PDB entry 2ZM6 | X-ray diffraction, 3.30 A resolution | chains A and T of the 21 polymer chains in the assembly

# Chain A
Molecule: 16S ribosomal RNA
Organism: Thermus thermophilus
Sequence (1509 nucleotides; each row starts with the number of its first residue; note: 42 numbers in that range are skipped by the numbering (no residue carries them; nothing is unmodelled there); a row labelled like 190A-190L holds insertion residues (190A, then the next letters in order)):
     1 UUGUUGGAGA GUUUGAUCCU GGCUCAGGGU GAACGCUGGC GGCGUGCCUA AGACAUGCAA
    61 GUCGUGCGGG
    73 CCGCGGGGUU UU
    88 ACUCCG
    95 UGGUC
   101 AGCGGCGGAC GGGUGAGUAA CGCGUGGGU
  129A G
   130 ACCUACCCGG AAGAGGGGGA CAACCCGGGG AAACUCGGGC UAAUCCCCCA UGUGGACCCG
   190 C
190A-190L CCCUUGGGGUGU
   191 GUCCAAAGGG CUUU
   216 GCCCGCUUCC GGAUGGGCCC GCGUCCCAUC AGCUAGUUGG UGGGGUAAUG GCCCACCAAG
   276 GCGACGACGG GUAGCCGGUC UGAGAGGAUG GCCGGCCACA GGGGCACUGA GACACGGGCC
   336 CCACUCCUAC GGGAGGCAGC AGUUAGGAAU CUUCCGCAAU GGGCGCAAGC CUGACGGAGC
   396 GACGCCGCUU GGAGGAAGAA GCCCUUCGGG GUGUAAACUC CUGAA
   442 CCCGGGACGA AACCCCCGAC GA
   474 GGGGACUGAC GGUACCGGG
   494 GUAAUAGCGC CGGCCAACUC CGUGCCAGCA GCCGCGGUAA UACGGAGGGC GCGAGCGUUA
   554 CCCGGAUUCA CUGGGCGUAA AGGGCGUGUA GGCGGCCUGG GGCGUCCCAU GUGAAAGACC
   614 ACGGCUCAAC CGUGGGGGAG CGUGGGAUAC GCUCAGGCUA GACGGUGGGA GAGGGUGGUG
   674 GAAUUCCCGG AGUAGCGGUG AAAUGCGCAG AUACCGGGAG GAACGCCGAU GGCGAAGGCA
   734 GCCACCUGGU CCACCCGUGA CGCUGAGGCG CGAAAGCGUG GGGAGCAAAC CGGAUUAGAU
   794 ACCCGGGUAG UCCACGCCCU AAACGAUGCG CGCUAGGUCU CUGGGUCU
   848 CCUGGGGGCC GAAGCUAACG CGUUAAGCGC GCCGCCUGGG GAGUACGGCC GCAAGGCUGA
   908 AACUCAAAGG AAUUGACGGG GGCCCGCACA AGCGGUGGAG CAUGUGGUUU AAUUCGAAGC
   968 AACGCGAAGA ACCUUACCAG GCCUUGACAU GCUAGG
 1003A G
  1004 AACCCGGGUG AAAGCCUGGG GUGCCCC
1030A-1030D GCGA
  1031 GGGGAGCCCU AGCACAGGUG CUGCAUGGCC GUCGUCAGCU CGUGCCGUGA GGUGUUGGGU
  1091 UAAGUCCCGC AACGAGCGCA ACCCCCGCCG UUAGUUGCCA GCGGUUCGGC CGGGCACUCU
  1151 AACGGGACUG CCCGCGAAA
  1171 GCGGGAGGAA GGAGGGGACG ACGUCUGGUC AGCAUGGCCC UUACGGCCUG GGCGACACAC
  1231 GUGCUACAAU GCCCACUACA AAGCGAUGCC ACCCGGCAAC GGGGAGCUAA UCGCAAAAAG
  1291 GUGGGCCCAG UUCGGAUUGG GGUCUGCAAC CCGACCCCAU GAAGCCGGAA UCGCUAGUAA
  1351 UCGCGGAUCA G
 1361A C
  1362 CAUGCCGCGG UGAAUACGUU CCCGGGCCUU GUACACACCG CCCGUCACGC CAUGGGAGCG
  1422 GGCUCUACCC GAAGUCGCCG GG
  1446 AGCCUACGGG
  1459 CAGGCGCCGA GGGUAGGGCC CGUGACUGGG GCGAAGUCGU AACAAGGUAG CUGUACCGGA
  1519 AGGUGCGGCU GGAU
Not modelled in the structure: 1-3

# Chain T
Protein: 30S ribosomal protein S20
Organism: Thermus thermophilus
Reference sequence: P62661 (RS20_THET2); numbering as in UniProt (aligned over 2-106)
Chain sequence (105 residues; numbered 2 to 106; the number before each row is that of its first residue):
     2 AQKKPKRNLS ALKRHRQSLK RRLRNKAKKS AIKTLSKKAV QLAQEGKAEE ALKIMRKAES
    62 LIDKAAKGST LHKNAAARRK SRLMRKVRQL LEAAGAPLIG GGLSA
Not modelled in the structure: 2-7, 102-106

# How chain A and chain T interact
Contacting residue pairs (81):
  A60(A) - Leu10(T)  phosphate contact
  G61(A) - Leu10(T)  phosphate contact
  G102(A) - Arg17(T)  salt bridge to the phosphate
  C103(A) - Lys14(T)  salt bridge to the phosphate
  C103(A) - Lys21(T)  phosphate contact
  G104(A) - Lys14(T)  hydrogen bond to the base
  G104(A) - Gln18(T)  phosphate contact
  G104(A) - Lys21(T)  salt bridge to the phosphate
  G105(A) - Arg22(T)  salt bridge to the phosphate
  C106(A) - Arg15(T)  base contact
  G107(A) - Arg15(T)  hydrogen bond to the base
  G108(A) - Arg15(T)  base contact
  C132(A) - Asn75(T)  phosphate contact
  U133(A) - Lys74(T)  phosphate contact
  C175(A) - Arg25(T)  hydrogen bond to the sugar
  C176(A) - Lys29(T)  salt bridge to the phosphate
  C177(A) - Lys65(T)  salt bridge to the phosphate
  C178(A) - Lys65(T)  salt bridge to the phosphate
  A185(A) - Ala78(T)  sugar contact
  A185(A) - Lys81(T)  hydrogen bond to the base
  C186(A) - Ala78(T)  sugar contact
  C186(A) - Lys81(T)  hydrogen bond to the sugar
  C186(A) - Ser82(T)  hydrogen bond to the phosphate
  C186(A) - Met85(T)  hydrogen bond to the sugar
  C187(A) - Ser82(T)  hydrogen bond to the phosphate
  C187(A) - Met85(T)  sugar contact
  C187(A) - Arg86(T)  salt bridge to the phosphate
  C187(A) - Arg89(T)  hydrogen bond to the sugar
  C188(A) - Arg89(T)  hydrogen bond to the sugar
  G191(A) - Met85(T)  base contact
  G191(A) - Gly101(T)  hydrogen bond to the sugar
  U192(A) - Arg57(T)  phosphate contact
  U192(A) - Glu60(T)  hydrogen bond to the sugar
  C193(A) - Arg57(T)  salt bridge to the phosphate
  C193(A) - Glu60(T)  hydrogen bond to the sugar
  C193(A) - Ser61(T)  sugar contact
  C193(A) - Asp64(T)  sugar contact
  C193(A) - Lys81(T)  base contact
  C194(A) - Ser61(T)  hydrogen bond to the phosphate
  C194(A) - Asp64(T)  sugar contact
  C194(A) - Lys68(T)  sugar contact
  A195(A) - Lys65(T)  phosphate contact
  A195(A) - Lys68(T)  hydrogen bond to the sugar
  U222(A) - Lys68(T)  hydrogen bond to the phosphate
  U223(A) - Lys68(T)  salt bridge to the phosphate
  G258(A) - Lys87(T)  phosphate contact
  G259(A) - Arg83(T)  salt bridge to the phosphate
  G259(A) - Lys87(T)  salt bridge to the phosphate
  G260(A) - Arg83(T)  salt bridge to the phosphate
  U261(A) - Arg79(T)  salt bridge to the phosphate
  U261(A) - Arg83(T)  base contact
  A262(A) - His73(T)  salt bridge to the phosphate
  A262(A) - Asn75(T)  sugar contact
  A262(A) - Arg79(T)  salt bridge to the phosphate
  A263(A) - Arg79(T)  salt bridge to the phosphate
  C322(A) - Arg23(T)  sugar contact
  U323(A) - Ser19(T)  sugar contact
  U323(A) - Arg22(T)  phosphate contact
  U323(A) - Arg23(T)  phosphate contact
  U323(A) - Asn26(T)  hydrogen bond to the phosphate
  G324(A) - Arg22(T)  phosphate contact
  G324(A) - Asn26(T)  hydrogen bond to the phosphate
  G324(A) - Ser70(T)  hydrogen bond to the phosphate
  A325(A) - Ser70(T)  phosphate contact
  G332(A) - Leu10(T)  phosphate contact
  G332(A) - His16(T)  sugar contact
  G333(A) - His16(T)  hydrogen bond to the sugar
  A349(A) - Arg8(T)  hydrogen bond to the sugar
  U1436(A) - Arg23(T)  salt bridge to the phosphate
  G1438(A) - Lys34(T)  salt bridge to the phosphate
  G1438(A) - Lys38(T)  salt bridge to the phosphate
  C1439(A) - Lys38(T)  salt bridge to the phosphate
  G1454(A) - Thr35(T)  phosphate contact
  G1454(A) - Lys39(T)  salt bridge to the phosphate
  G1455(A) - Ala28(T)  sugar contact
  G1455(A) - Ser31(T)  hydrogen bond to the phosphate
  G1455(A) - Ala32(T)  sugar contact
  G1455(A) - Thr35(T)  hydrogen bond to the phosphate
  C1459(A) - Lys27(T)  hydrogen bond to the phosphate
  C1459(A) - Ser31(T)  hydrogen bond to the phosphate
  A1460(A) - Lys27(T)  salt bridge to the phosphate
Also at the interface, not in a pair above, chain A (53 interface residues in all): C131, C150, C174, G184, C224, C1437, G1453
Also at the interface, not in a pair above, chain T (46 interface residues in all): Ser11, Leu24, Lys30, Leu36

# Summary
53 residues of chain A face 46 of chain T across their interface; the contacts include 25 hydrogen bonds and
23 salt bridges. Polar pairs include G104(A)-Lys14(T), G107(A)-Arg15(T) and A185(A)-Lys81(T).
Chain A is 16S ribosomal RNA and chain T is 30S ribosomal protein S20, both from Thermus thermophilus; the
structure, Crystal structure of the Thermus thermophilus 30S ribosomal subunit, was determined by X-ray
diffraction.
